Entry 9IHD (electron microscopy, 2.97 A resolution); this record covers chains A and J of the 12 polymer chains in the assembly.

Chain A:
Molecule: Histone H3.2
Organism: Xenopus laevis
Reference sequence: P84233 (H32_XENLA); residues 37-135 here correspond to UniProt positions 38-136 (UniProt number = residue number + 1)
Sequence (99 residues; numbered 37 to 135; the number before each row is that of its first residue):
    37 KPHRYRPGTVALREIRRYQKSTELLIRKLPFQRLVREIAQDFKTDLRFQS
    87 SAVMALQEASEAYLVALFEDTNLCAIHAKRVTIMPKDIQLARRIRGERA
Disordered / not traced: 37
Construct notes: conflict Ala102 (Gly103 in P84233)
Curated features (UniProtKB/Swiss-Prot):
  - modified residue: Lys37 (N6-methyllysine), Tyr41 (Phosphotyrosine), Lys56 (N6,N6,N6-trimethyllysine), Ser57 (Phosphoserine), Lys64 (N6-(2-hydroxyisobutyryl)lysine), Lys79 (N6,N6,N6-trimethyllysine), Thr80 (Phosphothreonine), Ser86 (Phosphoserine), Thr107 (Phosphothreonine), Lys115 (N6-acetyllysine), Lys122 (N6-(2-hydroxyisobutyryl)lysine)
  - lipidation: Cys110 (S-palmitoyl cysteine)

Chain J:
Molecule: Widom-601 DNA
Sequence (147 nucleotides; numbered -73 to 73; the number before each row is that of its first residue; numbers below 1 keep their minus sign (DA-73 is residue -73)):
   -73 ATCGAGAATCCCGGTGCCGAGGCCGCTCAATTGGTCGTAGACAGCTCTAG
   -23 CACCGCTTAAACGCACGTACGCGCTGTCCCCCGCGTTTTAACCGCCAAGG
    27 GGATTACTCCCTAGTCTCCAGGCACGTGTCAGATATATACATCCGAT
Disordered / not traced: -73, 73

Interface between chain A and chain J:
Residue-residue contacts (24):
  Arg40(A) - DG9(J)  hydrogen bond to the base
  Arg40(A) - DC10(J)  sugar contact
  Tyr41(A) - DA-67(J)  sugar contact
  Tyr41(A) - DA-66(J)  sugar contact
  Tyr41(A) - DG9(J)  sugar contact
  Tyr41(A) - DC10(J)  hydrogen bond to the phosphate
  Arg42(A) - DG9(J)  sugar contact
  Pro43(A) - DC8(J)  phosphate contact
  Pro43(A) - DG9(J)  sugar contact
  Gly44(A) - DC8(J)  phosphate contact
  Gly44(A) - DG9(J)  hydrogen bond to the phosphate
  Thr45(A) - DG9(J)  hydrogen bond to the phosphate
  Val46(A) - DG9(J)  hydrogen bond to the phosphate
  Val46(A) - DC10(J)  phosphate contact
  Ala47(A) - DG9(J)  hydrogen bond to the phosphate
  Arg49(A) - DA-66(J)  phosphate contact
  Arg63(A) - DA17(J)  phosphate contact
  Arg63(A) - DC18(J)  salt bridge to the phosphate
  Lys64(A) - DC18(J)  hydrogen bond to the phosphate
  Leu65(A) - DA17(J)  sugar contact
  Leu65(A) - DC18(J)  hydrogen bond to the phosphate
  Pro66(A) - DA17(J)  phosphate contact
  Arg69(A) - DA17(J)  salt bridge to the phosphate
  Arg83(A) - DG27(J)  sugar contact
Also at the interface, not in a pair above, chain A (16 interface residues in all): His39
Also at the interface, not in a pair above, chain J (11 interface residues in all): DG-68, DT-65, DG26

Summary:
Chain A and chain J form an interface of 16 and 11 residues respectively, with 8 hydrogen bonds and 2 salt
bridges. Among the polar pairs are Arg40(A)-DG9(J), Tyr41(A)-DC10(J) and Gly44(A)-DG9(J).
Chain A is Histone H3.2 (Xenopus laevis) and chain J is Widom-601 DNA; the structure, Nucleosome core particle
bound by one molecule of DTT-reduced native monomeric myeloperoxidase, was determined by electron microscopy,
deposited together with 9GEN, 9GEO, 9GEP, 9GEQ, 9GER, 9IHE and 9IHF.
